Entry 5U58 (X-ray diffraction, 2.70 A resolution); this record covers chains A and D of the 4 polymer chains in the assembly.

[Chain A (and D)]
Protein: (S)-2-hydroxypropylphosphonic acid epoxidase
Source organism: Pseudomonas syringae
Notes: EC 1.11.1.23; chain D of this document is another copy of the same molecule, construct and numbering; everything in this record applies to it too
Reference sequence: Q9JN69 (HPPE_PSESX); numbering as in UniProt (aligned over 1-190)
Amino-acid sequence (190 residues; row label = number of the first residue in the row):
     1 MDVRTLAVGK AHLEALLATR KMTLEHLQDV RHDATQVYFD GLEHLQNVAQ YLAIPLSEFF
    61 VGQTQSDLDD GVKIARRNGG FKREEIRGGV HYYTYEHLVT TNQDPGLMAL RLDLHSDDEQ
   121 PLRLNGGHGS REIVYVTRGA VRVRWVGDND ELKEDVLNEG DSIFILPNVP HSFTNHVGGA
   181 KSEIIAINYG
UniProt features mapped onto this chain:
  - DNA-binding region: Arg20 to Asp40 (H-T-H motif)
  - binding site (substrate): Arg87, Tyr95, Asn125 to His128, Glu132
  - binding site (Fe cation): His128, Glu132, His171

[Chain A / chain D interface]
Pairs across the interface - 58 pairs, chain A then chain D:
  Met1(A) - Glu43(D)
  Asp2(A) - Glu43(D)
  Val3(A) - Asp40(D)
  Val3(A) - Gly41(D)
  Val3(A) - Glu43(D)
  Thr19(A) - Met108(D)
  Arg20(A) - His97(D)  hydrogen bond (backbone-side chain)
  Arg20(A) - Thr100(D)
  Arg20(A) - Pro105(D)
  Arg20(A) - Met108(D)
  Lys21(A) - Phe81(D)
  Lys21(A) - Arg83(D)  hydrogen bond (backbone-side chain)
  Lys21(A) - Leu110(D)
  Met22(A) - Phe81(D)  hydrophobic
  Met22(A) - His97(D)
  His26(A) - Phe81(D)
  Tyr51(A) - Phe81(D)
  Ala53(A) - Thr100(D)
  Ala53(A) - Thr101(D)
  Ala53(A) - Asn102(D)  hydrogen bond (backbone-backbone)
  Ile54(A) - Asn102(D)
  Pro55(A) - Thr64(D)
  Pro55(A) - Asn102(D)
  Pro55(A) - Pro105(D)
  Leu56(A) - Phe60(D)  hydrophobic
  Leu56(A) - Thr64(D)  hydrogen bond (backbone-side chain)
  Ser57(A) - Ser57(D)
  Ser57(A) - Phe60(D)
  Ser57(A) - Val61(D)
  Glu58(A) - Pro105(D)
  Phe60(A) - Leu56(D)  hydrophobic
  Phe60(A) - Ser57(D)
  Phe60(A) - Phe60(D)  hydrophobic
  Val61(A) - Ser57(D)
  Thr64(A) - Pro55(D)
  Thr64(A) - Leu56(D)  hydrogen bond (side chain-backbone)
  Phe81(A) - Lys21(D)
  Phe81(A) - Met22(D)  hydrophobic
  Phe81(A) - His26(D)
  Phe81(A) - Tyr51(D)
  Arg83(A) - Lys21(D)  hydrogen bond (side chain-backbone)
  Arg83(A) - Met22(D)
  Arg83(A) - His26(D)
  Tyr95(A) - Lys21(D)
  His97(A) - Arg20(D)  hydrogen bond (side chain-backbone)
  His97(A) - Met22(D)
  Thr100(A) - Arg20(D)
  Thr100(A) - Ala53(D)
  Thr101(A) - Arg20(D)
  Thr101(A) - Ala53(D)
  Asn102(A) - Ala53(D)
  Asn102(A) - Pro55(D)
  Pro105(A) - Arg20(D)
  Pro105(A) - Pro55(D)
  Leu107(A) - Arg20(D)  hydrogen bond (backbone-side chain)
  Met108(A) - Thr19(D)
  Met108(A) - Arg20(D)
  Leu110(A) - Lys21(D)
Other interface residues (no listed pair), chain A (32 interface residues in all): Leu6, Leu42, Asp104
Other interface residues (no listed pair), chain D (31 interface residues in all): Leu6, Leu42, Ile54, Asp67, Tyr95, Leu107

[Overview]
Chain A and chain D form an interface of 32 and 31 residues respectively; the contacts include 8 hydrogen
bonds. Polar pairs include Arg20(A)-His97(D), Lys21(A)-Arg83(D) and Leu56(A)-Thr64(D). From UniProt: 7
substrate-binding residues and 3 Fe cation-binding residues on chain A.
Both chains are (S)-2-hydroxypropylphosphonic acid epoxidase (Pseudomonas syringae). Entry 5U58 (Psf4 in
complex with Fe2+ and (R)-2-HPP) was determined by X-ray diffraction, deposited together with 5U55, 5U57, 5U5D
and 5U5G.
